Entry 5A78 (X-ray diffraction, 2.50 A resolution); this record covers chains A and C of the 4 polymer chains in the assembly.

# Chain A
Molecule: DNA endonuclease I-cvui
From: Chlorella vulgaris
Notes: EC 3.1.-.-
UniProtKB: P56347 (DNE1_CHLVU); residues 3-162 here correspond to UniProt positions 2-161 (UniProt number = residue number - 1)
Chain sequence (172 residues; numbered 2 to 173; the number before each row is that of its first residue):
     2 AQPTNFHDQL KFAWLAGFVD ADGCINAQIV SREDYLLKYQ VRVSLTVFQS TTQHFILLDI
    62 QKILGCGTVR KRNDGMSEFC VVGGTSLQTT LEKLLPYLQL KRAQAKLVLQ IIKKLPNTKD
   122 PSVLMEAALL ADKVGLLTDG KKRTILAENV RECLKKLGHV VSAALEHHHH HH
Disordered / not traced: 2-5, 163-173
Differences from the reference sequence: expression tag (2, 163-173); conflict Gln54 (Arg53 in P56347)
Metal / ion sites: Mg2+ site 1: Ala22 (shared with 1 residue of chain B; 1 residue of chain D); Mg2+ site 2: Asp23 (shared with 1 residue of chain B; DC514(C) of chain C; 1 residue of chain D)
What the authors report for this chain:
  - binding site for the 24-nt DNA strand: Gln41
  - binding site for the 24-nt DNA strand (chain C): Arg33, Arg43
  - catalytic residues: Arg73, Lys102 (proposed by the authors, not directly observed)

# Chain C
Molecule: 24-nt DNA strand
Sequence (24 nucleotides; numbered 501 to 524; the number before each row is that of its first residue):
   501 TCAAAACGTC GTACGACGTT TTGA
Metal / ion sites: Mg2+: DC514 (shared with Asp23(A) of chain A; 1 residue of chain B; 1 residue of chain D)

# Interface between chain A and chain C
Contacting residue pairs (35; chain A residue first):
  Ala22(A) - DG515(C)  phosphate contact
  Asp23(A) - DC514(C)  phosphate contact
  Asp23(A) - DG515(C)  phosphate contact
  Gly24(A) - DG515(C)  sugar contact
  Gly24(A) - DA516(C)  phosphate contact
  Cys25(A) - DA516(C)  hydrogen bond to the phosphate
  Asn27(A) - DA516(C)  sugar contact
  Asn27(A) - DC517(C)  hydrogen bond to the phosphate
  Gln29(A) - DC517(C)  sugar contact
  Gln29(A) - DG518(C)  base contact
  Arg33(A) - DT520(C)  hydrogen bond to the base
  Arg33(A) - DT521(C)  hydrogen bond to the base
  Arg43(A) - DT519(C)  hydrogen bond to the base
  Phe49(A) - DC514(C)  sugar contact
  Phe49(A) - DG515(C)  base contact
  Phe49(A) - DA516(C)  base contact
  Gln50(A) - DC514(C)  phosphate contact
  Ser51(A) - DC514(C)  hydrogen bond to the phosphate
  Arg73(A) - DG515(C)  hydrogen bond to the base
  Arg73(A) - DA516(C)  base contact
  Asp75(A) - DC514(C)  base contact
  Met77(A) - DA513(C)  sugar contact
  Met77(A) - DC514(C)  phosphate contact
  Glu79(A) - DA516(C)  hydrogen bond to the base
  Thr139(A) - DA516(C)  phosphate contact
  Thr139(A) - DC517(C)  hydrogen bond to the phosphate
  Asp140(A) - DA516(C)  hydrogen bond to the phosphate
  Gly141(A) - DA516(C)  sugar contact
  Lys143(A) - DG515(C)  hydrogen bond to the base
  Lys143(A) - DA516(C)  hydrogen bond to the base
  Lys143(A) - DC517(C)  phosphate contact
  Arg144(A) - DC517(C)  salt bridge to the phosphate
  Arg144(A) - DG518(C)  phosphate contact
  Thr145(A) - DG518(C)  hydrogen bond to the phosphate
  Ile146(A) - DG518(C)  hydrogen bond to the phosphate
Also at the interface, not in a pair above, chain A (26 interface residues in all): Ile30, Val31, Ser32, Lys102

# Overview
26 residues of chain A and 9 residues of chain C are in contact, with 14 hydrogen bonds and 1 salt bridge.
Polar contacts include Arg33(A)-DT520(C), Arg33(A)-DT521(C) and Arg43(A)-DT519(C). From the paper: catalytic
residues Arg73(A) and Lys102(A); a binding site for the 24-nt DNA strand (chain C) at Arg33(A) and Arg43(A).
Here chain A is DNA endonuclease I-cvui (Chlorella vulgaris) and chain C is a 24-nt DNA strand. Entry 5A78
(Crystal structure of the homing endonuclease I-CvuI in complex with I- CreI target (C1221) in the ...) was
determined by X-ray diffraction together with 5A72, 5A74 and 5A77 from the same study.
